Entry 7B76 (X-ray diffraction, 2.70 A resolution); this record covers chain A.

== Chain A ==
Protein: Avirulence protein LmJ1
From: Leptosphaeria maculans
Reference sequence: V5TFR9 (V5TFR9_LEPMC); residues 4-125 here correspond to UniProt positions 20-141 (UniProt number = residue number + 16)
Amino-acid sequence (125 residues; row label = number of the first residue in the row):
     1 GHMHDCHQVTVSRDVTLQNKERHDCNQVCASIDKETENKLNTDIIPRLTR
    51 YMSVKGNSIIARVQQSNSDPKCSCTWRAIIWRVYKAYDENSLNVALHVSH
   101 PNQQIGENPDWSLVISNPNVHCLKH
Not modelled in the structure: 123-125
Differences from the reference sequence: expression tag (1-3)
Disulfide bonds: C6-C122, C25-C72, C29-C74

== In short ==
Chain A is Avirulence protein LmJ1 (Leptosphaeria maculans); the structure, Crystal structure of the effector
AvrLm5-9 from Leptosphaeria maculans, was determined by X-ray diffraction together with 7AD5, 6ZUQ and 6ZUS
from the same study.
